Entry 2P4N (electron microscopy, 9.00 A resolution (very low resolution: no residue pairs are listed; an interface is given only as per-side residue counts)); this record covers chains K and A of the 3 polymer chains in the assembly.

Chain K:
Name: Kinesin heavy chain
Source organism: Homo sapiens
Notes: fragment: K349 Construct of Human Kinesin
Sequence (325 residues; row label = number of the first residue in the row):
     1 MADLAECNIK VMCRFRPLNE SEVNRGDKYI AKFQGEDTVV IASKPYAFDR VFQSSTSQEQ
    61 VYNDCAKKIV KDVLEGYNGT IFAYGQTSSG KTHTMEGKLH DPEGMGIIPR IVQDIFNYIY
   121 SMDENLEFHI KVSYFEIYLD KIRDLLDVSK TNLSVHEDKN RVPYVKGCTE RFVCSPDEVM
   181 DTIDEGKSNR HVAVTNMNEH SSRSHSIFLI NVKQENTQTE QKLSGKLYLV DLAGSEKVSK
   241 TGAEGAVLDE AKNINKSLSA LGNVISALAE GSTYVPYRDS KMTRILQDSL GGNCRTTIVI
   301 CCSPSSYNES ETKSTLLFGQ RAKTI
Unresolved in the structure: 1-2
Ion coordination: Mg2+: Thr-92 (together with ADP)
Ligand contacts: ADP (adenosine-5'-diphosphate): Arg-14, Arg-16, Pro-17, Gln-86, Thr-87, Ser-88, Ser-89, Gly-90, Lys-91, Thr-92, His-93
What the authors report for this chain:
  - conformationally variable residues (side-chain flip): Asn-255 (proposed by the authors, not directly observed)

Chain A:
Name: Tubulin alpha chain
Source organism: Bos taurus
Sequence (451 residues; numbered 1 to 451; the number before each row is that of its first residue):
     1 MRECISIHVG QAGVQIGNAC WELYCLEHGI QPDGQMPSDK TIGGGDDSFN TFFSETGAGK
    61 HVPRAVFVDL EPTVIDEVRT GTYRQLFHPE QLITGKEDAA NNYARGHYTI GKEIIDLVLD
   121 RIRKLADQCT GLQGFSVFHS FGGGTGSGFT SLLMERLSVD YGKKSKLEFS IYPAPQVSTA
   181 VVEPYNSILT THTTLEHSDC AFMVDNEAIY DICRRNLDIE RPTYTNLNRL IGQIVSSITA
   241 SLRFDGALNV DLTEFQTNLV PYPRAHFPLA TYAPVISAEK AYHEQLSVAE ITNACFEPAN
   301 QMVKCDPRHG KYMACCLLYR GDVVPKDVNA AIATIKTKRT IQFVDWCPTG FKVGINYEPP
   361 TVVPGGDLAK VQRAVCMLSN TTAIAEAWAR LDHKFDLMYA KRAFVHWYVG EGMEEGEFSE
   421 AREDMAALEK DYEEVGVDSV EGEGEEEGEE Y
Unresolved in the structure: 1, 35-60, 440-451
Ligand contacts:
  - GTP (guanosine-5'-triphosphate): Gly-10, Gln-11, Ala-12, Gln-15, Ile-16, Ala-99, Ala-100, Asn-101, Ser-140, Gly-142, Gly-143, Gly-144, Thr-145, Gly-146, Ile-171, Thr-179, Glu-183, Asn-206, Tyr-224, Leu-227, Asn-228
  - Zn2+ (ZN): Tyr-282, His-283, Glu-284, Gln-285

Interface between chain K and chain A:
At this resolution (9 A) residue pairs are not listed: 24 residues of chain K and 29 of chain A lie at the interface.
Interface features reported in the paper:
  - interface residues, chain K: Asn-255(K) (proposed by the authors, not directly observed)

Summary:
The interface between chain K and chain A involves 24 residues on one side and 29 on the other. Ligands of
chain K: ADP. Chain A binds Zn2+ and GTP. The paper reports the interface residue Asn-255(K); conformational
variability at Asn-255(K).
Chain K is Kinesin heavy chain (Homo sapiens) and chain A is Tubulin alpha chain (Bos taurus); the structure,
Human Monomeric Kinesin (1BG2) and Bovine Tubulin (1JFF) Docked into the 9-Angstrom Cryo-EM Map of
Nucleotide-Free ..., was determined by electron microscopy.
